Entry 8RT4 (electron microscopy, 2.46 A resolution); this record covers chains B and C of the 42 polymer chains in the assembly.

# Chain B
Protein: TrwF protein
From: Escherichia coli
UniProtKB: O50336 (O50336_ECOLX); residue numbers follow UniProt; this construct covers 1-266
Amino-acid sequence (266 residues; row label = number of the first residue in the row):
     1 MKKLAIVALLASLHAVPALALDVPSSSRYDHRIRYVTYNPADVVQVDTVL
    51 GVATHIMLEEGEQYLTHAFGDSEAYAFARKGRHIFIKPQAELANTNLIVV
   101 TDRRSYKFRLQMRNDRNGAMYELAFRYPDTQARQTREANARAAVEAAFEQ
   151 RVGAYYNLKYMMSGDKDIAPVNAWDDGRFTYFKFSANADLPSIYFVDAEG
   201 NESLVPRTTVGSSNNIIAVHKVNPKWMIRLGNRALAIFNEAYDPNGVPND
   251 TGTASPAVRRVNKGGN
Unresolved in the structure: 1-135
Sequence notes: conflict D71 (Ile in O50336), S72 (Pro in O50336), E73 (Lys in O50336), A74 (Pro in O50336), Y75 (Met in O50336), A76 (Pro in O50336), F77 (Leu in O50336), A78 (Pro in O50336), R79 (Gly in O50336), K80 (Arg in O50336), G81 (Ala in O50336), R82 (Gly in O50336), H83 (Ile in O50336), I84 (Phe in O50336), F85 (Leu in O50336), I86 (Ser in O50336), K87 (Ser in O50336), P88 (Arg in O50336), Q89 (Thr in O50336)

# Chain C
Protein: TrwH protein
From: Escherichia coli
UniProtKB: O50334 (O50334_ECOLX); residue numbers follow UniProt; this construct covers 1-47
Amino-acid sequence (47 residues; each row starts with the number of its first residue):
     1 MKTIIFAILMTGLLSACASAPKPKQPSDFNREPVNKTVPVEIQRGAL
Unresolved in the structure: 1-16, 45-47

# Interface between chain B and chain C
Residue-residue contacts (51):
  R151(B) - E41(C)
  R151(B) - Q43(C)  hydrogen bond
  Y156(B) - I42(C)  hydrophobic
  L158(B) - N35(C)  hydrogen bond (backbone-side chain)
  L158(B) - P39(C)
  L158(B) - I42(C)  hydrophobic
  Y160(B) - P33(C)
  Y160(B) - V34(C)  hydrogen bond (backbone-backbone)
  M161(B) - R31(C)
  M161(B) - E32(C)
  M161(B) - P33(C)  hydrophobic
  M161(B) - V34(C)
  M162(B) - N30(C)
  M162(B) - R31(C)
  M162(B) - E32(C)  hydrogen bond (backbone-backbone)
  M162(B) - P33(C)
  M162(B) - V34(C)  hydrophobic
  M162(B) - K36(C)
  S163(B) - P26(C)
  S163(B) - S27(C)  hydrogen bond (side chain-backbone)
  S163(B) - D28(C)
  S163(B) - N30(C)
  S163(B) - R31(C)
  G164(B) - P26(C)
  G164(B) - S27(C)
  G164(B) - N30(C)  hydrogen bond (backbone-side chain)
  D165(B) - K24(C)  salt bridge
  K166(B) - N30(C)  hydrogen bond (side chain-backbone)
  K166(B) - E32(C)  salt bridge
  P170(B) - V34(C)
  V171(B) - V34(C)
  N172(B) - N35(C)  hydrogen bond
  N172(B) - T37(C)  hydrogen bond (side chain-backbone)
  N172(B) - P39(C)
  A173(B) - V34(C)
  A173(B) - N35(C)  hydrogen bond (backbone-side chain)
  W174(B) - P39(C)  hydrophobic
  W174(B) - E41(C)
  W174(B) - I42(C)  hydrophobic
  K183(B) - E41(C)  salt bridge
  I216(B) - E41(C)
  M227(B) - P26(C)
  R229(B) - P23(C)
  R229(B) - K24(C)  hydrogen bond (side chain-backbone)
  R229(B) - Q25(C)
  N232(B) - K24(C)  hydrogen bond (backbone-side chain)
  A234(B) - K24(C)
  A234(B) - P26(C)
  A236(B) - P26(C)  hydrophobic
  F238(B) - R31(C)
  E240(B) - R31(C)  salt bridge
Interface residues without a listed pair, chain B (28 interface residues in all): E202, R233, L235, I237

# Overview
Chain B and chain C form an interface of 28 and 18 residues respectively, with 12 hydrogen bonds and 4 salt
bridges. Polar pairs include D165(B)-K24(C), K166(B)-E32(C) and K183(B)-E41(C).
Here chain B is TrwF protein and chain C is TrwH protein, both from Escherichia coli. Entry 8RT4 (O-layer
structure (TrwH/VirB7, TrwF/VirB9CTD, TrwE/VirB10CTD) of the outer membrane core complex from the
fully-assembled R388 type ...) was determined by electron microscopy (same publication as 8RT5, 8RT6, 8RT7,
8RT8, 8RT9, 8RTA, 8RTB and 8RTD).
